Entry 8AHQ (X-ray diffraction, 2.10 A resolution); this record covers chains B and D of the 4 polymer chains in the assembly.

# Chain B
Name: Enoyl-CoA hydratase
Source organism: Streptomyces virginiae
Reference sequence: A4PHM7 (A4PHM7_STRVG); residues 2-246 here = UniProt positions 2-246
Sequence (250 residues; each row starts with the number of its first residue; numbers below 1 keep their minus sign (Gly-3 is residue -3)):
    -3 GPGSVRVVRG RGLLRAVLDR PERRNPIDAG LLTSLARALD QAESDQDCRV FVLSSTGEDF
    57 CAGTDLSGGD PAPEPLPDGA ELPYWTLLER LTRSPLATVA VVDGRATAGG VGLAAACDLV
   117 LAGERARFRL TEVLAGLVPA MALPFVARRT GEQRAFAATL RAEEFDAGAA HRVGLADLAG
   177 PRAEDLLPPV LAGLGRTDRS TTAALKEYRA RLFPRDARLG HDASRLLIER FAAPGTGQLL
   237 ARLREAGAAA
Not modelled in the structure: -3 to -2, 64-71, 230, 244-246
Modified / non-standard residues: Mse137 (selenomethionine; parent Met)
Sequence notes: expression tag (-3 to 1)
Reported in the primary citation:
  - catalytic residues: Glu128 (citing earlier work)
  - binding site for 4'-phosphopantetheine: Arg125

# Chain D
Name: Hybrid polyketide synthase-non ribosomal peptide synthetase
Source organism: Streptomyces virginiae
Reference sequence: A4PHN0 (A4PHN0_STRVG); residues 6831-6914 here = UniProt positions 6831-6914
Sequence (88 residues; each row starts with the number of its first residue):
  6827 GPGSAVAVDP APVARALREE LARTLYCEPG DIDDEASFNT LGLDSILGVE FVAFVNQTYG
  6887 LDEKAGILYD HPSLAALSRH VAGRAAPV
Not modelled in the structure: 6827-6834, 6913-6914
Covalent attachments: 4'-phosphopantetheine (PNS) linked to Ser6871
Sequence notes: expression tag (6827-6830)
Reported in the primary citation:
  - post-translational modification sites: Ser6871
  - binding site for 4'-phosphopantetheine: Ser6871
  - specificity-determining residues: Ala6862, Asn6865

# Chain B / chain D interface
Residue-residue contacts (8):
  Arg238(B) with Ile6872(D); Val6875(D); Glu6876(D), salt bridge
  Leu239(B) with Ile6872(D), hydrophobic
  Glu241(B) with Val6875(D); Ala6891(D)
  Ala242(B) with Ser6871(D); Val6875(D), hydrophobic
Also at the interface, not in a pair above, chain B (5 interface residues in all): Leu130

# In short
The chain B/chain D interface involves 5 residues from each chain, with 1 salt bridge. The salt-bridged pair
is Arg238(B)-Glu6876(D). 4'-phosphopantetheine is covalently linked to Ser6871(D). From the paper: the
catalytic residue Glu128(B); a binding site for 4'-phosphopantetheine at Arg125(B) and Ser6871(D).
Chain B is Enoyl-CoA hydratase and chain D is Hybrid polyketide synthase-non ribosomal peptide synthetase,
both from Streptomyces virginiae; the structure, VirD/holo-ACP5b of Streptomyces virginiae complex, was
determined by X-ray diffraction together with 8AHZ from the same study.
